Entry 6ZDJ (electron microscopy, 5.80 A resolution (low resolution: residue-level contacts below are approximate; hydrogen-bond / salt-bridge calls are withheld)); this record covers chains B and J of the 13 polymer chains in the assembly.

== Chain B ==
Protein: Gag protein
Organism: Human immunodeficiency virus 1
UniProtKB: Q71B31 (Q71B31_9HIV1); numbering as in UniProt (aligned over 1-220)
Sequence (220 residues; row label = number of the first residue in the row):
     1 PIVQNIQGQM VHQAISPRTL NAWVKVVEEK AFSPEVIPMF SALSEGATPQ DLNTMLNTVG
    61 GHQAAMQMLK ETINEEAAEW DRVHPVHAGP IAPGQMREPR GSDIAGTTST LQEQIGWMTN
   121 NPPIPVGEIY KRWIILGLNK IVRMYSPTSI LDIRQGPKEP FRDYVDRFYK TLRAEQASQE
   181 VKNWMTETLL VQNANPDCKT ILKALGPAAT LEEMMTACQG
Disulfides: Cys-198/Cys-218

== Chain J ==
Protein: Peptidyl-prolyl cis-trans isomerase A
Organism: Homo sapiens
Notes: EC 5.2.1.8
UniProtKB: P62937 (PPIA_HUMAN); residues 2-165 here = UniProt positions 2-165
Sequence (164 residues; numbered 2 to 165; the number before each row is that of its first residue):
     2 VNPTVFFDIA VDGEPLGRVS FELFADKVPK TAENFRALST GEKGFGYKGS CFHRIIPGFM
    62 CQGGDFTRHN GTGGKSIYGE KFEDENFILK HTGPGILSMA NAGPNTNGSQ FFICTAKTEW
   122 LDGKHVVFGK VKEGMNIVEA MERFGSRNGK TSKKITIADC GQLE
UniProt features mapped onto this chain:
  - modified residue: Val-2 (N-acetylvaline), Lys-28 (N6-acetyllysine), Lys-44 (N6-acetyllysine), Lys-76 (N6-acetyllysine), Ser-77 (Phosphoserine), Lys-82 (N6-acetyllysine), Thr-93 (Phosphothreonine), Lys-125 (N6-acetyllysine), Lys-131 (N6-acetyllysine), Lys-133 (N6-acetyllysine)
  - glycosylation: Asn-108 (N-linked (GlcNAc...) asparagine)
  - cross-link (Glycyl lysine isopeptide (Lys-Gly)): Lys-28 (interchain with G-Cter in SUMO2), Lys-82 (interchain with G-Cter in SUMO2)
  - mutagenesis: Arg-55 (R55A: Loss of peptidyl-prolyl cis-trans isomerase activity. No loss of its interaction with BSG/CD147 or its ability to induce leukocyte chemotaxis. No effect on its interaction with MAP3K5/ASK1 ...), Phe-60 (F60A: Loss of ability to stimulate MAPK/ERK phosphorylation), Arg-69 (R69A: No effect on peptidyl-prolyl cis-trans isomerase activity. Reduced interaction with BSG/CD147 and ability to induce leukocyte chemotaxis), His-70 (H70A: No effect on peptidyl-prolyl cis-trans isomerase activity. Reduced interaction with BSG/CD147 and ability to induce leukocyte chemotaxis), Thr-107 (T107A: No effect on peptidyl-prolyl cis-trans isomerase activity. Reduced interaction with BSG/CD147 and ability to induce leukocyte chemotaxis), Phe-113 (F113A: Reduced ability to stimulate MAPK/ERK phosphorylation), Trp-121 (W121A: 200-fold decrease of sensitivity to CsA. Reduced ability to stimulate MAPK/ERK phosphorylation; W121E: Loss of peptidyl-prolyl cis-trans isomerase activity ...), Lys-125 (K125Q: Acetylation-mimetic mutant; no effect on its interaction with TARDBP; K125R: Loss of acetylation and interaction with TARDBP), His-126 (H126A: Loss of peptidyl-prolyl cis-trans isomerase activity and interaction with HCV NS5A. Loss of ability to stimulate MAPK/ERK phosphorylation)

== Interface between chain B and chain J ==
Pairs across the interface - 12 pairs, chain B then chain J:
  His-87(B) / Gly-72(J)
  Ala-88(B) / Gln-63(J)
  Ala-88(B) / Gly-72(J)
  Ala-88(B) / Asn-102(J)
  Ala-88(B) / Gln-111(J)
  Gly-89(B) / Arg-55(J)
  Gly-89(B) / Gln-63(J)
  Gly-89(B) / Asn-102(J)
  Pro-90(B) / Arg-55(J)
  Pro-90(B) / Met-61(J)
  Pro-90(B) / Gln-63(J)
  Pro-90(B) / His-126(J)
Interface residues without a listed pair, chain B (9 interface residues in all): Pro-85, Val-86, Pro-93, Arg-97, Arg-100
Interface residues without a listed pair, chain J (15 interface residues in all): Phe-60, Asn-71, Thr-73, Ala-101, Ala-103, Phe-113, Trp-121, Leu-122

== Summary ==
The interface between chain B and chain J involves 9 residues on one side and 15 on the other. From UniProt: 9
mutagenesis sites on chain J.
Chain B is Gag protein (Human immunodeficiency virus 1) and chain J is Peptidyl-prolyl cis-trans isomerase A
(Homo sapiens); the structure, Structure of the native full-length HIV-1 capsid protein in complex with
Cyclophilin A from helical assembly ..., was determined by electron microscopy, deposited together with 6Y9V,
6Y9W, 6Y9X, 6Y9Y and 6Y9Z.
